Entry 8YVK (electron microscopy, 3.09 A resolution); this record covers chains A and D of the 12 polymer chains in the assembly.

[Chain A (and D)]
Molecule: Neuraminidase
Source organism: Influenza A virus (A/red knot/Delaware Bay/310/2016(H10N4))
Notes: EC 3.2.1.18; chain D of this document is another copy of the same molecule, construct and numbering; everything in this record applies to it too
UniProtKB: A0A248T7C3 (A0A248T7C3_9INFA); residues 82-470 here = UniProt positions 82-470
Sequence (389 residues; numbered 82 to 470; the number before each row is that of its first residue):
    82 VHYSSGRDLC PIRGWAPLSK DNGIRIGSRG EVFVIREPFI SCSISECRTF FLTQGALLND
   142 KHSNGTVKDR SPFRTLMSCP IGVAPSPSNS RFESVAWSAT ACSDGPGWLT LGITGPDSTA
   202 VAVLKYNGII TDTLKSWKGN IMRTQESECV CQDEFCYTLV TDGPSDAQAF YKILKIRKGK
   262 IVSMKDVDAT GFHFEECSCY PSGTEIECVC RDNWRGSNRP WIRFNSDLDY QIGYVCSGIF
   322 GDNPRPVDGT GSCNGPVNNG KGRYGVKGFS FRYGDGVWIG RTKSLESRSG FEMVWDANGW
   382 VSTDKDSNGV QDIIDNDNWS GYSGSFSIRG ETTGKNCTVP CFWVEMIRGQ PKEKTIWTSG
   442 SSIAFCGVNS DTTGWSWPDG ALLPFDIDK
Disulfide bonds: Cys91-Cys418, Cys123-Cys128, Cys183-Cys230, Cys232-Cys237, Cys278-Cys291, Cys280-Cys289, Cys317-Cys334, Cys422-Cys447
Covalent attachments: N-acetylglucosamine (NAG) linked to Asn145
Bound ions: Ca2+: Asp293, Gly297, Asp323, Gly343, Tyr345

[Chain A / chain D interface]
Pairs across the interface - 50 pairs, chain A then chain D:
  Pro98(A) - Ile211(D)
  Leu99(A) - Phe173(D)
  Leu99(A) - Lys206(D)  hydrogen bond (backbone-side chain)
  Ser100(A) - Phe173(D)
  Lys101(A) - Pro153(D)
  Asn103(A) - Gly136(D)
  Asn103(A) - Phe154(D)  hydrogen bond (side chain-backbone)
  Arg106(A) - Gln135(D)
  Arg106(A) - Gly136(D)  hydrogen bond (side chain-backbone)
  Arg106(A) - Asp141(D)
  Arg106(A) - His143(D)
  Ile107(A) - Phe114(D)  hydrophobic
  Ser109(A) - Asp141(D)  hydrogen bond
  Ser109(A) - Lys142(D)
  Ser109(A) - His143(D)
  Arg110(A) - Arg110(D)
  Arg110(A) - Gly111(D)  hydrogen bond (side chain-backbone)
  Arg110(A) - Leu139(D)  hydrogen bond (side chain-backbone)
  Arg110(A) - Asn140(D)
  Arg110(A) - Asp141(D)
  Gly111(A) - Glu112(D)
  Gly111(A) - Leu138(D)
  Glu112(A) - Glu112(D)
  Ile162(A) - Phe173(D)
  Gly163(A) - Met158(D)
  Gly163(A) - Phe173(D)
  Asn170(A) - Pro168(D)  hydrogen bond (side chain-backbone)
  Thr414(A) - Ile210(D)
  Val449(A) - Ile211(D)  hydrophobic
  Ser451(A) - Thr214(D)  hydrogen bond
  Asp452(A) - Thr214(D)  hydrogen bond (backbone-side chain)
  Asp452(A) - Lys216(D)
  Thr453(A) - Val202(D)
  Thr453(A) - Lys216(D)  hydrogen bond (backbone-side chain)
  Thr454(A) - Pro197(D)
  Thr454(A) - Thr200(D)  hydrogen bond
  Thr454(A) - Val202(D)
  Gly455(A) - Pro197(D)
  Trp456(A) - Pro153(D)
  Trp456(A) - Gly196(D)
  Trp456(A) - Pro197(D)
  Ser457(A) - Pro153(D)
  Trp458(A) - Thr195(D)
  Pro459(A) - Phe154(D)
  Asp460(A) - Phe154(D)
  Gly461(A) - Phe154(D)
  Ala462(A) - His143(D)
  Leu463(A) - Lys142(D)  hydrogen bond (backbone-side chain)
  Leu463(A) - His143(D)  hydrogen bond (backbone-side chain)
  Pro465(A) - Lys142(D)
Interface residues without a listed pair, chain A (35 interface residues in all): Ala97, Val164, Ser169, Thr413, Phe466
Interface residues without a listed pair, chain D (38 interface residues in all): Gly108, Ser109, Ala137, Ser152, Thr156, Ser169, Ser171, Val176, Trp178, Val204, Gly209

[Summary]
35 residues of chain A and 38 residues of chain D are in contact; the contacts include 13 hydrogen bonds.
Polar pairs include Leu99(A)-Lys206(D), Asn103(A)-Phe154(D) and Arg106(A)-Gly136(D). Covalently linked
N-acetylglucosamine: at Asn145(A). Asp293(A), Gly297(A), Asp323(A), Gly343(A) and Tyr345(A) form the Ca2+
site.
Chain A and chain D are both Neuraminidase (Influenza A virus (A/red knot/Delaware Bay/310/2016(H10N4))); the
structure, Neuraminidase of A/Red knot/Delaware Bay/310/2016 H10N4 in complex with CAV-F6 Fab, was determined
by electron microscopy.
